9ICV - chains T and A of the 3 polymer chains in the assembly; structure by X-ray diffraction, 2.70 A resolution.

== Chain T ==
Molecule: 8-nt DNA strand
Sequence (8 nucleotides; row label = number of the first residue in the row):
     1 CATTAGAA

== Chain A ==
Name: Protein (DNA polymerase beta (e.c.2.7.7.7))
Organism: Homo sapiens
Reference sequence: P06746 (DPOB_HUMAN); residues 2-335 here correspond to UniProt positions 1-334 (UniProt number = residue number - 1)
Chain sequence (335 residues; row label = number of the first residue in the row):
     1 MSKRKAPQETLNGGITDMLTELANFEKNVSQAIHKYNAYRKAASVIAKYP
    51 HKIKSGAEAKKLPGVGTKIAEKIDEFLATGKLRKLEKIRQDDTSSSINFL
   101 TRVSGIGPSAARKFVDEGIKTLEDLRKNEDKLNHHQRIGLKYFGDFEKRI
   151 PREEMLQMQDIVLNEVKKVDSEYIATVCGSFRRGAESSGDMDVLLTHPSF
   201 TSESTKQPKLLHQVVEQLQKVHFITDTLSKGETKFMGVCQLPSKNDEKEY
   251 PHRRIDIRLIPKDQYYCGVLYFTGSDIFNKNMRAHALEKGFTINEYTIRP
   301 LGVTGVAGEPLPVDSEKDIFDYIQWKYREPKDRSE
Unresolved in the structure: 1-8
Ion coordination: Zn2+ site 1: His51, His134; Na+ site 1: Lys60, Leu62; Na+ site 2: Thr101, Val103, Ile106 (shared with 1 residue of chain P); Zn2+ site 2: Asp190, Asp192 (together with 2'-deoxyadenosine 5'-triphosphate); Zn2+ site 3 near Asp192 (its only coordinating residue here)
Small-molecule neighbours: 2'-deoxyadenosine 5'-triphosphate (DTP): Arg149, Gly179, Ser180, Arg183, Ser188, Gly189, Asp190
Curated features (UniProtKB/Swiss-Prot):
  - binding site (K(+)): Lys61
  - binding site (Na(+)): Lys61

== Interface between chain T and chain A ==
Residue-residue contacts (11):
  DA2(T) - Tyr296(A)  sugar contact
  DT3(T) - Thr233(A)  phosphate contact
  DT3(T) - Lys234(A)  phosphate contact
  DT4(T) - Ser229(A)  phosphate contact
  DT4(T) - Gly231(A)  phosphate contact
  DT4(T) - Glu232(A)  hydrogen bond to the phosphate
  DT4(T) - Thr233(A)  hydrogen bond to the phosphate
  DT4(T) - Lys234(A)  hydrogen bond to the phosphate
  DA5(T) - Ser229(A)  phosphate contact
  DA5(T) - Lys230(A)  hydrogen bond to the phosphate
  DG6(T) - His134(A)  phosphate contact
Interface residues without a listed pair, chain A (9 interface residues in all): Asn133

== In short ==
Chain T and chain A form an interface of 5 and 9 residues respectively, with 4 hydrogen bonds. Polar pairs
include DT4(T)-Glu232(A), DT4(T)-Thr233(A) and DT4(T)-Lys234(A). Bound to chain A: 2'-deoxyadenosine
5'-triphosphate. From UniProt: K+-binding residue Lys61(A) and Na+-binding residue Lys61(A) on chain A.
Here chain T is an 8-nt DNA strand and chain A is Protein (DNA polymerase beta (e.c.2.7.7.7)) (Homo sapiens).
Entry 9ICV (DNA polymerase beta (e.c.2.7.7.7)/DNA complex + 2'-deoxyadenosine-5'-triphosphate, soaked in the
presence of datp and ZNCL2) was determined by X-ray diffraction (same publication as 1ZQT, 7ICE, 7ICF, 7ICG,
7ICH, 7ICI and 39 further entries).
